7N69 - chains H and L of the 12 polymer chains in the assembly; structure by electron microscopy, 14.10 A resolution (very low resolution: no residue pairs are listed; an interface is given only as per-side residue counts).

[Chain H (and L)]
Protein: Spike glycoprotein E2
From: Eastern equine encephalitis virus (strain Florida 91-469)
Notes: chain L of this document is another copy of the same molecule, construct and numbering; everything in this record applies to it too
UniProtKB: Q4QXJ7 (POLS_EEEVF); residues 1-420 here correspond to UniProt positions 325-744 (UniProt number = residue number + 324)
Amino-acid sequence (420 residues; row label = number of the first residue in the row):
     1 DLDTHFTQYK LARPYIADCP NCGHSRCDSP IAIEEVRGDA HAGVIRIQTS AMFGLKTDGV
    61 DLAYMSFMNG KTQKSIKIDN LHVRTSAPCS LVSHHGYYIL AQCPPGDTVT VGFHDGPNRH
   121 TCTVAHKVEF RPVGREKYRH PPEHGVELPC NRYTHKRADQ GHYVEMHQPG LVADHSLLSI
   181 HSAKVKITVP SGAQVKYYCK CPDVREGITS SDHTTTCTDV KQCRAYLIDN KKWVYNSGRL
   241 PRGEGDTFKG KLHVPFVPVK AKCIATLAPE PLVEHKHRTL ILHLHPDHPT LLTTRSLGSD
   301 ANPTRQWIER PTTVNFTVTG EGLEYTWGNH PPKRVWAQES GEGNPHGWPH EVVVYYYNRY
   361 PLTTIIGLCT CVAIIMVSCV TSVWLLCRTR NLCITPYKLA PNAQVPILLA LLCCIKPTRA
Disordered / not traced: 1-8, 160-253, 341-420
Cystine bridges: C19-C122, C89-C103, C150-C263

[How chain H and chain L interact]
At this resolution (14 A) residue pairs are not listed: 19 residues of chain H and 19 of chain L lie at the interface.

[Overview]
The chain H/chain L interface involves 19 residues from each chain.
Both chains are Spike glycoprotein E2 (Eastern equine encephalitis virus (strain Florida 91-469)). Entry 7N69
(Pre-fusion state 2 of EEEV with localized reconstruction) was determined by electron microscopy, deposited
together with 7N6A.
